Entry 3H0A (X-ray diffraction, 2.10 A resolution); this record covers chains A and D of the 4 polymer chains in the assembly.

[Chain A]
Name: Retinoic acid receptor RXR-alpha
Source organism: Homo sapiens
UniProtKB: P19793 (RXRA_HUMAN); residue numbers follow UniProt; this construct covers 228-455
Amino-acid sequence (228 residues; each row starts with the number of its first residue):
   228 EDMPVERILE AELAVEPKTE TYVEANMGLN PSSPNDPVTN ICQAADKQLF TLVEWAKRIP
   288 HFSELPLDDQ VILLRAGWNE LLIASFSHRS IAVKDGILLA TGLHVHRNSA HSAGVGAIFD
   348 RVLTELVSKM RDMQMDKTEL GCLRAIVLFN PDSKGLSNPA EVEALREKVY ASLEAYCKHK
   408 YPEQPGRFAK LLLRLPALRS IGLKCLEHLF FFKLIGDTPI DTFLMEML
Disordered / not traced: 244-261
Swiss-Prot annotation at these positions:
  - region: Arg-348 to Gly-368 (Required for nuclear export)
  - binding site (9-cis-retinoate): Arg-316, Ala-327
  - binding site (all-trans-retinoate): Arg-316, Ala-327
  - modified residue (Phosphoserine): Ser-259, Ser-260
  - mutagenesis: Val-280 (V280A: Abolished ubiquitination and degradation by UBR5), Met-357 to Met-360 (Abolishes nuclear export), Leu-418 to Leu-430 (Abolishes nuclear localization), Glu-434 (E434N/Q/K/A: As a heterodimer with NR1H4, impairs interaction with coactivator NCOA1. Impairs transcriptional activity)
Residues lining bound ligands: 9RA (4-[1-(3,5,5,8,8-pentamethyl-5,6,7,8-tetrahydronaphthalen-2-yl)ethenyl]benzoic acid): Ile-268, Ala-271, Ala-272, Gln-275, Trp-305, Asn-306, Leu-309, Ile-310, Phe-313, Arg-316, Ile-324, Leu-326, Ala-327, Val-342, Ile-345, Phe-346, Val-349, Cys-432, His-435, Leu-436, Phe-439

[Chain D]
Name: Peroxisome proliferator-activated receptor gamma
Source organism: Homo sapiens
UniProtKB: P37231 (PPARG_HUMAN); residues 206-477 here correspond to UniProt positions 234-505 (UniProt number = residue number + 28)
Amino-acid sequence (272 residues; row label = number of the first residue in the row):
   206 PESADLRALA KHLYDSYIKS FPLTKAKARA ILTGKTTDKS PFVIYDMNSL MMGEDKIKFK
   266 HITPLQEQSK EVAIRIFQGC QFRSVEAVQE ITEYAKSIPG FVNLDLNDQV TLLKYGVHEI
   326 IYTMLASLMN KDGVLISEGQ GFMTREFLKS LRKPFGDFME PKFEFAVKFN ALELDDSDLA
   386 IFIAVIILSG DRPGLLNVKP IEDIQDNLLQ ALELQLKLNH PESSQLFAKL LQKMTDLRQI
   446 VTEHVQLLQV IKKTETDMSL HPLLQEIYKD LY
Disordered / not traced: 264-270
Swiss-Prot annotation at these positions:
  - motif: Pro-467 to Asp-475 (9aaTAD)
  - binding site (rosiglitazone): Gln-286 to Ser-289, His-323, His-449, Tyr-473
  - cross-link: Lys-224 (Glycyl lysine isopeptide (Lys-Gly) (interchain with G-Cter in ubiquitin))
Residues lining bound ligands: D30 ([(4-{[2-(pent-2-yn-1-yloxy)-4-{[4-(trifluoromethyl)phenoxy]methyl}phenyl]sulfanyl}-5,6,7,8-tetrahydronaphthalen-1-yl)oxy]acetic acid): Leu-228, Leu-255, Glu-259, Ile-262, Val-277, Arg-280, Ile-281, Phe-282, Gly-284, Cys-285, Arg-288, Ser-289, Ala-292, Ile-326, Leu-330, Leu-333, Val-339, Leu-340, Ile-341, Ser-342, Glu-343, Gly-344, Met-348, Leu-353, Leu-356, Phe-360, Phe-363, Met-364

[Interface between chain A and chain D]
Residue-residue contacts - 33 pairs, chain A then chain D:
  Lys-356(A) / Gly-395(D)
  Lys-356(A) / Val-403(D)
  Lys-356(A) / Glu-407(D)
  Ile-373(A) / Gln-437(D)
  Asp-379(A) / Lys-373(D)
  Asp-379(A) / Asp-441(D)
  Arg-393(A) / Gln-437(D)
  Glu-394(A) / Ser-429(D)  hydrogen bond
  Glu-394(A) / Gln-430(D)
  Glu-394(A) / Lys-434(D)
  Tyr-397(A) / Gln-430(D)
  Tyr-397(A) / Ala-433(D)  hydrophobic
  Tyr-397(A) / Gln-437(D)  hydrogen bond
  Ala-398(A) / Gln-430(D)
  Glu-401(A) / Glu-418(D)
  Glu-401(A) / Gln-430(D)  hydrogen bond
  Phe-415(A) / Ala-433(D)  hydrophobic
  Ala-416(A) / Phe-432(D)  hydrophobic
  Ala-416(A) / Leu-436(D)  hydrophobic
  Leu-419(A) / Ala-433(D)  hydrophobic
  Leu-419(A) / Leu-436(D)  hydrophobic
  Leu-420(A) / Gln-410(D)
  Leu-420(A) / Leu-414(D)  hydrophobic
  Leu-420(A) / Met-439(D)  hydrophobic
  Leu-422(A) / Thr-440(D)
  Pro-423(A) / Met-439(D)
  Pro-423(A) / Thr-440(D)
  Pro-423(A) / Arg-443(D)
  Ala-424(A) / Arg-443(D)
  Arg-426(A) / Thr-440(D)
  Arg-426(A) / Gln-444(D)
  Leu-430(A) / Gln-444(D)
  Lys-431(A) / Tyr-477(D)
Other interface residues (no listed pair), chain A (24 interface residues in all): Glu-352, Glu-390, Lys-405, Pro-412, Lys-417, Glu-434
Other interface residues (no listed pair), chain D (24 interface residues in all): Asp-396, Asp-411, Gln-415, Lys-422

[Summary]
Chain A and chain D each contribute 24 residues to their interface, with 3 hydrogen bonds. Polar contacts
include Glu-394(A)/Ser-429(D), Tyr-397(A)/Gln-437(D) and Glu-401(A)/Gln-430(D). Chain A binds compound 9RA.
Bound to chain D: compound D30.
Here chain A is Retinoic acid receptor RXR-alpha and chain D is Peroxisome proliferator-activated receptor
gamma, both from Homo sapiens. Entry 3H0A (Crystal Structure of Peroxisome Proliferator-Activated Receptor
Gamma (PPARg) and Retinoic Acid Receptor Alpha (RXRa) in Complex ...) was determined by X-ray diffraction
together with 3GZ9 from the same study.
